5NB4 - chains B and E of the 12 polymer chains in the assembly; structure by X-ray diffraction, 1.14 A resolution.

== Chain B (and E) ==
Name: Phycoerythrin Alpha subunit
Source organism: Phormidium rubidum A09DM
Notes: chain E of this document is another copy of the same molecule, construct and numbering; everything in this record applies to it too
UniProt: A0A0E3W010 (A0A0E3W010_9CYAN); residue numbers follow UniProt; this construct covers 1-160
Chain sequence (164 residues; row label = number of the first residue in the row):
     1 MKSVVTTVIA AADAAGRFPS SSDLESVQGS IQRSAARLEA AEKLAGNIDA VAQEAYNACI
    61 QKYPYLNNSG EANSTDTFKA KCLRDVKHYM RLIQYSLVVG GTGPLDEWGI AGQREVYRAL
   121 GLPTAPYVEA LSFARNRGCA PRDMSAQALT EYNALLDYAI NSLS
Glycans and other covalent adducts: phycoerythrobilin (PEB) linked to Cys-82, Cys-139
Ion coordination: Na+: Asn-161, Ser-164 (shared with 1 residue of chain Q)
Small-molecule neighbours:
  - phycoerythrobilin (PEB), molecule 1: Leu-24, Glu-25, Gln-28
  - phycoerythrobilin (PEB), molecule 2: Arg-33, Gln-147, Thr-150, Glu-151
  - phycoerythrobilin (PEB), molecule 3: Lys-43, Leu-44, Asn-47, Ala-50, Val-51, Glu-54, Arg-137, Gly-138, Arg-142, Asp-143, Met-144, Tyr-152
  - phycoerythrobilin (PEB), molecule 4: Cys-59, Leu-66, Ala-72, Asn-73, Phe-78, Lys-81, Arg-84, Asp-85, Val-86, His-88, Tyr-89, Arg-91, Leu-92, Trp-108, Val-116, Tyr-117, Leu-120, Leu-122, Pro-123, Pro-126, Tyr-127
  - hydrogenphosphate ion (PI): Ile-110, Ala-111, Gly-112, Gln-113, Arg-114, Glu-115
What the authors report for this chain:
  - binding site for phycoerythrobilin: Gln-28, Lys-43, Asn-47, Ala-72, Lys-81, Cys-82, Arg-84, Asp-85, Leu-120, Arg-137, Cys-139, Arg-142, Asp-143, Gln-147
  - binding site for nitrate ion: Arg-118, Thr-124
  - binding site for hydrogenphosphate ion: Gly-112, Arg-114, Glu-115

== How chain B and chain E interact ==
Residue-residue contacts (46):
  Lys-2(B) / Arg-17(E)
  Lys-2(B) / Ser-22(E)
  Ser-3(B) / Ser-22(E)
  Val-4(B) / Ser-22(E)
  Val-4(B) / Glu-25(E)
  Val-4(B) / Ser-26(E)
  Thr-7(B) / Ala-11(E)
  Ala-11(B) / Thr-7(E)
  Arg-17(B) / Lys-2(E)
  Arg-17(B) / Thr-102(E)  hydrogen bond
  Arg-17(B) / Asp-106(E)  salt bridge
  Arg-17(B) / Tyr-158(E)  hydrogen bond
  Ser-21(B) / Gly-100(E)
  Ser-21(B) / Gly-101(E)
  Ser-21(B) / Thr-102(E)
  Ser-21(B) / Leu-155(E)
  Ser-22(B) / Lys-2(E)
  Ser-22(B) / Ser-3(E)
  Ser-22(B) / Val-4(E)
  Ser-22(B) / Gly-100(E)  hydrogen bond (backbone-backbone)
  Ser-22(B) / Gly-101(E)
  Glu-25(B) / Val-4(E)
  Glu-25(B) / Gly-29(E)
  Glu-25(B) / Ser-30(E)  hydrogen bond
  Glu-25(B) / Arg-33(E)
  Glu-25(B) / Arg-37(E)  salt bridge
  Ser-26(B) / Val-4(E)
  Ser-26(B) / Ser-26(E)
  Gln-28(B) / Gly-29(E)
  Gln-28(B) / Gln-32(E)
  Gly-29(B) / Glu-25(E)
  Gly-29(B) / Gln-28(E)
  Gly-29(B) / Gly-29(E)
  Ser-30(B) / Glu-25(E)  hydrogen bond
  Gln-32(B) / Gln-28(E)
  Gln-32(B) / Gln-32(E)
  Arg-33(B) / Glu-25(E)
  Arg-37(B) / Glu-25(E)  salt bridge
  Gly-100(B) / Ser-21(E)
  Gly-100(B) / Ser-22(E)  hydrogen bond (backbone-backbone)
  Gly-101(B) / Ser-21(E)
  Gly-101(B) / Ser-22(E)
  Thr-102(B) / Arg-17(E)  hydrogen bond
  Thr-102(B) / Ser-21(E)
  Asp-106(B) / Arg-17(E)  salt bridge
  Tyr-158(B) / Arg-17(E)  hydrogen bond
Interface residues without a listed pair, chain B (26 interface residues in all): Ser-20, Asp-23, Glu-151, Ala-154, Leu-155
Interface residues without a listed pair, chain E (25 interface residues in all): Ser-20, Asp-23, Glu-151

== Overview ==
Chain B and chain E form an interface of 26 and 25 residues respectively; the contacts include 8 hydrogen
bonds and 4 salt bridges. Polar pairs include Arg-17(B)/Asp-106(E), Glu-25(B)/Arg-37(E) and
Arg-17(B)/Thr-102(E). From the paper: a binding site for phycoerythrobilin at Gln-28(B), Lys-43(B) and
Asn-47(B) among others; a binding site for hydrogenphosphate ion at Gly-112(B), Arg-114(B) and Glu-115(B).
Both chains are Phycoerythrin Alpha subunit (Phormidium rubidum A09DM). Entry 5NB4 (Atomic resolution
structure of C-phycoerythrin from marine cyanobacterium Phormidium sp. A09DM at pH 7.5) was determined by
X-ray diffraction, deposited together with 5NB3.
